PDB entry 6MDA | X-ray diffraction, 2.21 A resolution | chain A

Chain A:
Protein: Tyrosine-protein phosphatase non-receptor type 11
Organism: Homo sapiens
Notes: EC 3.1.3.48
UniProt: Q06124 (PTN11_HUMAN), isoform Q06124-2; residue numbers follow UniProt; this construct covers 1-525
Amino-acid sequence (526 residues; each row starts with the number of its first residue; numbering starts at 0):
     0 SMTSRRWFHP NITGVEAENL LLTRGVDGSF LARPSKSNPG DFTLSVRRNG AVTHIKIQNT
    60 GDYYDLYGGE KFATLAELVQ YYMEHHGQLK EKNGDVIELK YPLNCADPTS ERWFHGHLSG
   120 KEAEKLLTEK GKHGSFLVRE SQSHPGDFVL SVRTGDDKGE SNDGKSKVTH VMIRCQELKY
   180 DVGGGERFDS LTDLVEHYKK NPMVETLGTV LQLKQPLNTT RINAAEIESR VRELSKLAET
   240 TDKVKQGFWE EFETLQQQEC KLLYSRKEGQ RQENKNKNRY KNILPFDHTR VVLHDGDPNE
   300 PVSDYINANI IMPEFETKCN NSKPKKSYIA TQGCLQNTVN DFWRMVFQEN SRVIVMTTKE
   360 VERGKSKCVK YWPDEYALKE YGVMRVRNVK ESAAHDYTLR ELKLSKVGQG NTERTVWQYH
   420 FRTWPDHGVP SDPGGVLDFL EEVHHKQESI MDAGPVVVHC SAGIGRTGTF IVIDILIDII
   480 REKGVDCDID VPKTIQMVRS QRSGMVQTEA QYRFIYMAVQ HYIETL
Not modelled in the structure: 0-3, 35-36, 85-95, 140-143, 156-164, 237-244, 294-301, 313-324
Sequence notes: expression tag (0)
UniProt features mapped onto this chain:
  - active site: Cys459 (Phosphocysteine intermediate)
  - binding site (substrate): Asp425, Cys459 to Arg465, Gln506
  - modified residue: Thr2 (N-acetylthreonine), Tyr62 (Phosphotyrosine), Tyr66 (Phosphotyrosine)
  - natural variant: Thr2 (T2I: In NS1), Thr42 (T42A: In NS1), Asn58 (N58K: In NS1), Thr59 (T59A: In NS1), Gly60 (G60A: In NS1; G60V: In myelodysplastic syndrome), Asp61 (D61G: In NS1; D61N: In NS1; D61V: In JMML; D61Y: In JMML), Tyr62 (Y62D: In NS1), Tyr63 (Y63C: In NS1), Glu69 (E69K: In JMML; E69Q: In NS1), Phe71 (F71K: In acute myeloid leukemia; F71L: In NS1), Ala72 (A72G: In NS1; A72S: In NS1; A72T: In JMML; A72V: In JMML), Thr73 (T73I: In NS1), 25 further natural variant entries in UniProt
  - mutagenesis: Cys459 (C459S: Abolishes phosphatase activity. Enhances interaction with NEDD9)
Ligand contacts: JED (3-(4-bromophenyl)-6-(4-methylphenyl)-1H-pyrazolo[3,4-b]pyridine-4-carboxylic acid): Arg111, Phe113, His114, Pro215, Leu216, Asn217, Thr218, Thr219, Glu249, Glu250, Thr253, Leu254, Gln257, Asp489, Pro491, Lys492, Gln495

Overview:
Chain A binds compound JED. UniProt lists active-site residue Cys459, 9 substrate-binding residues and one
mutagenesis site.
Chain A is Tyrosine-protein phosphatase non-receptor type 11 (Homo sapiens); the structure, Non-receptor
Protein Tyrosine Phosphatase SHP2 in Complex with Allosteric Inhibitor Pyrazolo-pyridine 4, was determined by
X-ray diffraction, deposited together with 6MD9, 6MDC and 6MDD.
